PDB entry 8GIT | X-ray diffraction, 2.72 A resolution | chains A and J of the 6 polymer chains in the assembly

[Chain A]
Name: Cyclic GMP-AMP synthase
Source organism: Mus musculus
Notes: EC 2.7.7.86; fragment: catalytic domain, residues 147-507
Reference sequence: Q8C6L5 (CGAS_MOUSE); residue numbers follow UniProt; this construct covers 147-507
Amino-acid sequence (364 residues; row label = number of the first residue in the row):
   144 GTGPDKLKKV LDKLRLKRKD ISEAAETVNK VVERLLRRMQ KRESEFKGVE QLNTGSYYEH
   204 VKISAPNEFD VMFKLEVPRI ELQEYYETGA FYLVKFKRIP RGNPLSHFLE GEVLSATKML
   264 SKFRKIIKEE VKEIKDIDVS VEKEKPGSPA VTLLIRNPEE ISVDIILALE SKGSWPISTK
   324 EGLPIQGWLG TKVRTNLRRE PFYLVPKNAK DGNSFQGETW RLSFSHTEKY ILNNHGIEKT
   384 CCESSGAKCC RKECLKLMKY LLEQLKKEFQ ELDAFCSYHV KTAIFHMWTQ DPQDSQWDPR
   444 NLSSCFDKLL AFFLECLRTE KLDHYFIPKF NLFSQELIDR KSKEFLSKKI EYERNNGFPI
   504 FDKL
Disordered / not traced: 144-147, 243-245, 507
Differences from the reference sequence: expression tag (144-146)
Ion coordination: Mn2+ site 1: Glu211, Asp213, Asp307 (together with ATP); Mn2+ site 2: Glu211, Asp213 (together with ATP); Zn2+: His378, Cys384, Cys385, Cys392
Ligand contacts: ATP (adenosine-5'-triphosphate): Gly198, Ser199, Glu202, Lys205, Glu211, Asp213, Asp307, Arg364, Ser368, Glu371, Lys402, Glu406, Ser420, Tyr421, Lys424, His467
UniProt features mapped onto this chain:
  - region: Lys372 to Lys395 (DNA-binding)
  - motif: Leu154 to Leu159 (Nuclear export signal), Asp281 to Ser291 (Nuclear localization signal)
  - binding site (GTP): Thr197, Asp307, Arg364 to Glu371
  - binding site (ATP): Ser199, Glu371, Lys402, Ser420 to Lys424
  - binding site (Mg(2+)): Glu211, Asp213, Asp307
  - binding site (2',3'-cGAMP): Asp213, Gly290, Asp307, Lys350, Arg364 to Ser366
  - binding site (Zn(2+)): His378, Cys384, Cys385, Cys392
  - site: Arg241 (Arginine-anchor), Asp307, Ile308 (Cleavage)
  - modified residue: Lys156 (N6-lactoyllysine), Glu176 (PolyADP-ribosyl glutamic acid), Ser199 (Phosphoserine), Tyr201 (Phosphotyrosine), Glu272 (5-glutamyl polyglutamate), Ser291 (Phosphoserine), Glu302 (5-glutamyl glutamate), Lys372 (N6-acetyllysine), Lys382 (N6-acetyllysine), Lys402 (N6-acetyllysine), Ser420 (Phosphoserine), Lys491 (N6-methyllysine)
  - lipidation (S-palmitoyl cysteine): Cys392, Cys393, Cys459
  - cross-link (Glycyl lysine isopeptide (Lys-Gly)): Lys217 (interchain with G-Cter in SUMO), Lys271 (interchain with G-Cter in ubiquitin), Lys335 (interchain with G-Cter in SUMO), Lys372 (interchain with G-Cter in SUMO), Lys382 (interchain with G-Cter in SUMO), Lys399 (interchain with G-Cter in ubiquitin), Lys402 (interchain with G-Cter in ubiquitin), Lys409 (interchain with G-Cter in ubiquitin), Lys410 (interchain with G-Cter in ubiquitin), Lys464 (interchain with G-Cter in SUMO)
  - mutagenesis: Lys156 (K156Q: Mimics lactylation; knockin mice show higher mortality following HSV-1 infection), Asn172 (N172K: Induces alteration of the DNA-binding surface and leads to decreased synthesis of cyclic GMP-AMP (cGAMP); when associated with L-180), Glu176 (E176A: Abolished poly-ADP-ribosylation by PARP1, stimulating interferon production in knockin mice), Arg180 (R180L: Induces alteration of the DNA-binding surface and leads to decreased synthesis of cyclic GMP-AMP (cGAMP); when associated with K-182), Gly198 (G198A: Abolishes stimulation of interferon production; when associated with A-199), Ser199 (S199A: Abolishes stimulation of interferon production; when associated with A-199), Tyr201 (Y201E: Phosphomimetic mutant; reduced translocation to the nucleus following treatment with etoposide), Glu211 to Asp213 (Abolished nucleotidyltransferase activity. Does not affect nuclear localization and tethering to chromatin), Glu211 (E211A: Abolishes ability to promote type-I interferon production), Asp213 (D213A: Abolishes ability to promote type-I interferon production), Lys217 (K217R: Reduced sumoylation), Arg222 (R222E: Impaired tethering to chromatin, leading to constitutive activation in the absence of DNA), 31 further mutagenesis entries in UniProt
Reported in the primary citation:
  - mutagenesis - E211Q/D213N: abolished catalytic activity
  - specificity-determining residues: His467 (proposed by the authors, not directly observed)
  - mutagenesis - R364A (33-fold), H467A: decreased catalytic activity on ATP/GTP
  - mutagenesis - H467A (2-fold): increased catalytic activity on GTP/GTP
  - specificity-determining residues: Ile309, Arg364
  - mutagenesis - R364A (10-fold): decreased catalytic activity on GTP/GTP
  - mutagenesis - R364A (4-fold): increased catalytic activity on ATP/ATP

[Chain J]
Molecule: Palindromic DNA18
Sequence (18 nucleotides; numbered 1 to 18; the number before each row is that of its first residue):
     1 ATCTGTACAT GTACAGAT

[How chain A and chain J interact]
Contacting residue pairs (4):
  Lys315(A) with DA15(J), sugar contact; DG16(J), phosphate contact
  Gly316(A) with DG16(J), hydrogen bond to the phosphate
  Arg342(A) with DA13(J), sugar contact
Also at the interface, not in a pair above, chain A (4 interface residues in all): Arg222
Also at the interface, not in a pair above, chain J (5 interface residues in all): DT12, DA17

[Overview]
4 residues of chain A and 5 residues of chain J are in contact; the contacts include 1 hydrogen bond. Its one
hydrogen-bonded contact is Gly316(A)-DG16(J). Ligands of chain A: ATP. The paper reports that R364A and H467A
of chain A reduce catalytic activity on ATP/GTP; specificity determinants His467(A), Ile309(A) and Arg364(A).
Here chain A is Cyclic GMP-AMP synthase (Mus musculus) and chain J is Palindromic DNA18. Entry 8GIT (Structure
of Ternary Complex of mouse cGAS with dsDNA and Bound ATP: with 10mM Mg2+ and ...) was determined by X-ray
diffraction, deposited together with 7UUX, 7UXW, 7UYQ, 7UYZ, 7UZR, 7V0W and 14 further entries.
